Entry 6S6Q (X-ray diffraction, 2.95 A resolution); this record covers chains A and C.

== Chain A ==
Protein: LRR receptor-like serine/threonine-protein kinase GSO1
From: Arabidopsis thaliana
Notes: EC 2.7.11.1
UniProt: C0LGQ5 (GSO1_ARATH); numbering as in UniProt (aligned over 18-870)
Amino-acid sequence (863 residues; numbered 14 to 876; the number before each row is that of its first residue):
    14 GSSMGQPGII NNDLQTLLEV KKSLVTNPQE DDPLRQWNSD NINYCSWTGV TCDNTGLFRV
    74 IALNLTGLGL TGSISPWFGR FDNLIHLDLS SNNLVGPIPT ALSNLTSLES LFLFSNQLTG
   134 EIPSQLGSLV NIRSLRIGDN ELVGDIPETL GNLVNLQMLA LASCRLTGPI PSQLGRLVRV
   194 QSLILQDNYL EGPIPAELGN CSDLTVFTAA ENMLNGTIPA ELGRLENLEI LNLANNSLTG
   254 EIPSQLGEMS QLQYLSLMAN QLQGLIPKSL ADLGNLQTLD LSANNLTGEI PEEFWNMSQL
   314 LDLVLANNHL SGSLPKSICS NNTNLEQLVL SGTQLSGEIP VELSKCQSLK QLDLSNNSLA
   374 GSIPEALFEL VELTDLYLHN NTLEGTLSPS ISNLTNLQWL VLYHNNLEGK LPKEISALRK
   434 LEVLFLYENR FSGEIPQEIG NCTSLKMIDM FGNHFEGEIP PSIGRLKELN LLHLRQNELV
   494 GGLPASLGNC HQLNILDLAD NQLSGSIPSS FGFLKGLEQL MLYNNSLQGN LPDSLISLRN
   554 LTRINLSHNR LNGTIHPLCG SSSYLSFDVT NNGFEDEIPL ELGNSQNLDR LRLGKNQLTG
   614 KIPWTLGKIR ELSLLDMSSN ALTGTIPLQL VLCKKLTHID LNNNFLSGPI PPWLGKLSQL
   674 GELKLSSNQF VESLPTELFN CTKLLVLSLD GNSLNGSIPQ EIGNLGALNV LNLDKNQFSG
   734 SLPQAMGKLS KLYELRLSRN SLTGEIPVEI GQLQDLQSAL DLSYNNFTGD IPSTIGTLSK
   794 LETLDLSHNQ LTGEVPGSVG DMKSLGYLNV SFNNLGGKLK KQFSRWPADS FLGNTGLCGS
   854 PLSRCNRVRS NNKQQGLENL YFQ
Unresolved in the structure: 14-26, 860-876
Cystine bridges: C58-C65, C332-C359, C851-C858
Covalent attachments: N-acetylglucosamine (NAG) linked to N77, N213, N228, N248, N334, N369, N393, N406, N454, N537, N553, N565, N708, N779, N822
Construct notes: expression tag (14-17, 871-876)
Swiss-Prot annotation at these positions:
  - glycosylation (N-linked (GlcNAc...) asparagine): N77, N117, N213, N228, N248, N298, N309, N334, N369, N393, N406, N454, N537, N553, N558, N565, N693, N708, N779, N822
  - mutagenesis: P160 (P160L: In sgn3-5; altered CASP proteins localization in Casparian strips), G287 (G287R: In sgn3-8; altered CASP proteins localization in Casparian strips; when associated with R-1101), G719 (G719R: In sgn3-12; altered CASP proteins localization in Casparian strips; when associated with E-1150)
Reported in the primary citation:
  - mutagenesis - Y416A/F438A/Y440A (10-fold), R603A (2- to 10-fold), R603A/R605A (2- to 10-fold), R605A (2- to 10-fold): decreased binding to Protein CASPARIAN STRIP INTEGRITY FACTOR 2 (chain C)

== Chain C ==
Protein: Protein CASPARIAN STRIP INTEGRITY FACTOR 2
UniProt: O65684 (CIF2_ARATH); numbering as in UniProt (aligned over 63-83)
Amino-acid sequence (21 residues; numbered 63 to 83; the number before each row is that of its first residue):
    63 DYGHSSPKPK LVRPPFKLIP N
Modified residues: Y64 (O-sulfo-L-tyrosine; TYS)
Swiss-Prot annotation at these positions:
  - modified residue: Y64 (Sulfotyrosine), P69 (Hydroxyproline), P71 (Hydroxyproline)
Reported in the primary citation:
  - post-translational modification sites: Y64 (citing earlier work)
  - mutagenesis - I81D: unchanged binding to LRR receptor-like serine/threonine-protein kinase GSO1 (chain A)
  - mutagenesis - L80D: decreased binding to LRR receptor-like serine/threonine-protein kinase GSO1 (chain A)

== Interface between chain A and chain C ==
Pairs across the interface - 58 pairs, chain A then chain C:
  F127(A) with Y64(C)
  R149(A) with Y64(C)
  I150(A) with Y64(C)
  G151(A) with Y64(C)
  D152(A) with D63(C), hydrogen bond (side chain-backbone); Y64(C)
  A173(A) with Y64(C), covalent bond
  L174(A) with Y64(C)
  A175(A) with Y64(C)
  S176(A) with Y64(C)
  Q199(A) with G65(C); H66(C); S67(C)
  T221(A) with S67(C)
  I243(A) with S68(C)
  N245(A) with S67(C), hydrogen bond (side chain-backbone); S68(C)
  Y267(A) with S68(C); P69(C), hydrogen bond (side chain-backbone)
  D293(A) with P71(C)
  L314(A) with K70(C)
  D315(A) with K70(C), salt bridge; P71(C)
  E339(A) with K70(C), salt bridge
  Q340(A) with P71(C), hydrogen bond (side chain-backbone)
  V342(A) with L73(C), hydrophobic
  Q364(A) with L73(C)
  D388(A) with L73(C); R75(C), salt bridge
  Y390(A) with L73(C); V74(C), hydrogen bond (side chain-backbone); R75(C), hydrogen bond; P76(C)
  H392(A) with P76(C)
  W412(A) with R75(C)
  V414(A) with P76(C), hydrophobic
  Y416(A) with P76(C); P77(C)
  F438(A) with P76(C); P77(C); F78(C), hydrophobic
  Y440(A) with P77(C), hydrogen bond (side chain-backbone); F78(C), hydrophobic; K79(C)
  E441(A) with K79(C)
  D462(A) with F78(C); K79(C), hydrogen bond (side chain-backbone)
  F464(A) with K79(C)
  L484(A) with F78(C), hydrophobic
  H486(A) with K79(C), hydrogen bond (side chain-backbone)
  R488(A) with P82(C)
  I508(A) with F78(C), hydrophobic
  D510(A) with L80(C)
  M534(A) with N83(C)
  Y536(A) with P82(C)
  R556(A) with N83(C)
  N558(A) with N83(C)
  S579(A) with N83(C)
Interface residues without a listed pair, chain A (48 interface residues in all): S128, I197, V317, Q411, Q532, R603
The authors on this interface:
  - specific contacts: A173(A)-Y64(C), A175(A)-Y64(C), D293(A)-P71(C)
  - interface residues, chain A: Y416(A), F438(A), Y440(A)
  - interface residues, chain C: Y64(C), P69(C), P71(C), L80(C), N83(C)

== In short ==
48 residues of chain A and 19 residues of chain C are in contact, with 1 covalent bond, 9 hydrogen bonds and 3
salt bridges. Polar pairs include D315(A)-K70(C), E339(A)-K70(C) and D388(A)-R75(C). The authors report
contacts between A173(A) and Y64(C), A175(A) and Y64(C) and D293(A) and P71(C). From the paper:
Y416A/F438A/Y440A, R603A and R603A/R605A of chain A, among others, reduce binding to Protein CASPARIAN STRIP
INTEGRITY FACTOR 2 (chain C); interface residues Y416(A), F438(A) and Y64(C) among others; 6 substitutions
were tested in all.
Chain A is LRR receptor-like serine/threonine-protein kinase GSO1 (Arabidopsis thaliana) and chain C is
Protein CASPARIAN STRIP INTEGRITY FACTOR 2; the structure, Crystal structure of the LRR ectodomain of the
plant membrane receptor kinase GASSHO1/SCHENGEN3 from Arabidopsis thaliana ..., was determined by X-ray
diffraction.
